PDB entry 7EA5 | electron microscopy, 3.30 A resolution | chains E and I of the 11 polymer chains in the assembly

# Chain E
Protein: Histone H3
From: Xenopus laevis
UniProtKB: A0A310TTQ1 (A0A310TTQ1_XENLA); residues 34-134 here correspond to UniProt positions 35-135 (UniProt number = residue number + 1)
Amino-acid sequence (101 residues; numbered 34 to 134; the number before each row is that of its first residue):
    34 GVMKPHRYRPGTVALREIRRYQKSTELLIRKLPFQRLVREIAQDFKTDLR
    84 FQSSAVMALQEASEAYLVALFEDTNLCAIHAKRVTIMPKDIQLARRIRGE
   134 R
Not modelled in the structure: 34-37
Sequence notes: engineered mutation Met36 (Lys37 in A0A310TTQ1)
Reported in the primary citation:
  - mutagenesis - R49E/R52E: abolished catalytic activity with Histone-lysine N-methyltransferase, H3 lysine-36 specific

# Chain I
Molecule: 601-DNA
Sequence (145 nucleotides; each row starts with the number of its first residue):
     2 TCGAGAATCCCGGTGCCGAGGCCGCTCAATTGGTCGTAGACAGCTCTAGC
    52 ACCGCTTAAACGCACGTACGCGCTGTCCCCCGCGTTTTAACCGCCAAGGG
   102 GATTACTCCCTAGTCTCCAGGCACGTGTCAGATATATACATCCGA

# How chain E and chain I interact
Residue-residue contacts (14; chain E residue first):
  Arg40(E) with DG83(I), hydrogen bond to the base; DC84(I), hydrogen bond to the sugar
  Tyr41(E) with DA7(I), sugar contact; DC84(I), phosphate contact
  Pro43(E) with DC82(I), phosphate contact
  Gly44(E) with DG83(I), hydrogen bond to the phosphate
  Val46(E) with DG83(I), phosphate contact
  Ala47(E) with DG83(I), hydrogen bond to the phosphate
  Arg49(E) with DA8(I), sugar contact; DT9(I), salt bridge to the phosphate
  Arg63(E) with DC92(I), phosphate contact
  Lys64(E) with DC92(I), salt bridge to the phosphate
  Leu65(E) with DC92(I), phosphate contact
  Arg69(E) with DA91(I), salt bridge to the phosphate
Also at the interface, not in a pair above, chain E (15 interface residues in all): His39, Pro66, Arg83, Lys115
Also at the interface, not in a pair above, chain I (11 interface residues in all): DG73, DG100, DG101

# In short
15 residues of chain E face 11 of chain I across their interface, with 4 hydrogen bonds and 3 salt bridges.
Polar pairs include Arg40(E)-DG83(I), Arg40(E)-DC84(I) and Gly44(E)-DG83(I). The paper reports that R49E/R52E
of chain E abolish catalytic activity with Histone-lysine N-methyltransferase, H3 lysine-36 specific.
Chain E is Histone H3 (Xenopus laevis) and chain I is 601-DNA; the structure, Yeast Set2 bound to a nucleosome
containing oncohistone mutations, was determined by electron microscopy, deposited together with 7EA8.
